4QLT - chains M and b of the 28 polymer chains in the assembly; structure by X-ray diffraction, 2.80 A resolution.

# Chain M
Protein: Proteasome subunit beta type-7
From: Saccharomyces cerevisiae
Notes: EC 3.4.25.1
UniProtKB: P30657 (PSB7_YEAST); residues -12 to 233 here correspond to UniProt positions 21-266 (UniProt number = residue number + 33)
Chain sequence (246 residues; row label = number of the first residue in the row; numbers below 1 keep their minus sign (Thr-12 is residue -12)):
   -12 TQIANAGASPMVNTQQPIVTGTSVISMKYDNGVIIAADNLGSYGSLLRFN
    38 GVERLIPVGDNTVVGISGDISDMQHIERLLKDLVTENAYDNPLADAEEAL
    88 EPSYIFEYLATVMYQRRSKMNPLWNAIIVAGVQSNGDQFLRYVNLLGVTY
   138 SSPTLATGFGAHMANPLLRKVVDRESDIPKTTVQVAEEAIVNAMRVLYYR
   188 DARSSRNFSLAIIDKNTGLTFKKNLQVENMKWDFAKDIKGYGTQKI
Disordered / not traced: -12 to 0

# Chain b
Protein: Proteasome subunit beta type-1
From: Saccharomyces cerevisiae
Notes: EC 3.4.25.1
UniProtKB: P38624 (PSB1_YEAST); residues 1-196 here correspond to UniProt positions 20-215 (UniProt number = residue number + 19)
Chain sequence (196 residues; each row starts with the number of its first residue):
     1 TSIMAVTFKDGVILGADSRTTTGAYIANRVTDKLTRVHDKIWCCRSGSAA
    51 DTQAIADIVQYHLELYTSQYGTPSTETAASVFKELCYENKDNLTAGIIVA
   101 GYDDKNKGEVYTIPLGGSVHKLPYAIAGSGSTFIYGYCDKNFRENMSKEE
   151 TVDFIKHSLSQAIKWDGSSGGVIRMVVLTAAGVERLIFYPDEYEQL
Curated features (UniProtKB/Swiss-Prot):
  - active site: Thr1 (Nucleophile)

# Chain M / chain b interface
Pairs across the interface (62; chain M residue first):
  Ser32(M) with Trp165(b); Asp166(b); Gly167(b), hydrogen bond (backbone-backbone)
  Leu33(M) with Phe133(b), hydrophobic; Trp165(b)
  Leu34(M) with Lys164(b); Trp165(b), hydrogen bond (backbone-backbone); Gly167(b)
  Arg35(M) with Trp165(b)
  Phe146(M) with Ala24(b); Tyr25(b)
  Tyr185(M) with Glu194(b), hydrogen bond
  Tyr186(M) with Ile26(b); Arg29(b)
  Arg187(M) with Ala24(b); Tyr25(b); Ile26(b), hydrogen bond (backbone-backbone); Ala27(b), hydrogen bond (side chain-backbone); Asn28(b)
  Asp188(M) with Ala24(b); Ile26(b)
  Ala189(M) with Arg19(b); Thr21(b); Ala24(b), hydrogen bond (backbone-backbone); Ile26(b); Gly167(b)
  Arg190(M) with Ala24(b)
  Arg193(M) with Asp191(b), salt bridge; Glu194(b), salt bridge
  Lys218(M) with Arg29(b), hydrogen bond (backbone-side chain)
  Trp219(M) with Arg29(b); Val30(b), hydrophobic; Gly171(b); Val172(b), hydrophobic; Tyr189(b); Pro190(b)
  Asp220(M) with Tyr189(b)
  Phe221(M) with Arg29(b); Val30(b), hydrophobic
  Ala222(M) with Val30(b), hydrophobic; Val172(b), hydrophobic; Arg174(b), hydrogen bond (backbone-side chain); Ile187(b)
  Lys223(M) with Ile187(b); Tyr189(b)
  Ile225(M) with Val30(b); Arg174(b)
  Lys226(M) with Asp32(b)
  Gly227(M) with Asp32(b), hydrogen bond (backbone-side chain)
  Tyr228(M) with Thr35(b); Arg45(b); Gln53(b), hydrogen bond (side chain-backbone); Ala56(b); Asp57(b), hydrogen bond
  Gln231(M) with Asp32(b); Leu34(b); Thr35(b); Arg36(b), hydrogen bond (side chain-backbone); Trp42(b); Arg185(b)
  Ile233(M) with Trp42(b); Arg185(b), hydrogen bond (backbone-side chain)
Interface residues without a listed pair, chain M (27 interface residues in all): Asn37, Met150, Met217
Interface residues without a listed pair, chain b (36 interface residues in all): Gly23, Ile163, Ser168, Val183

# Overview
27 residues of chain M and 36 residues of chain b are in contact; the contacts include 13 hydrogen bonds and 2
salt bridges. Polar pairs include Arg193(M)-Asp191(b), Arg193(M)-Glu194(b) and Tyr185(M)-Glu194(b). UniProt
lists active-site residue Thr1(b) on chain b.
Here chain M is Proteasome subunit beta type-7 and chain b is Proteasome subunit beta type-1, both from
Saccharomyces cerevisiae. Entry 4QLT (yCP in complex with tripeptidic epoxyketone inhibitor 2 (PR924)) was
determined by X-ray diffraction together with 4QLQ, 4QLS, 4QLU and 4QLV from the same study.
